Entry 8HGH (electron microscopy, 4.16 A resolution (low resolution: residue-level contacts below are approximate; hydrogen-bond / salt-bridge calls are withheld)); this record covers chains B and C of the 4 polymer chains in the assembly.

# Chain B
Name: Maltose/maltodextrin-binding periplasmic protein, Pappalysin-1
Organism: Escherichia coli K-12
Notes: EC 3.4.24.79
UniProt: chimeric construct of P0AEX9, Q13219: residues -381 to -16 from P0AEX9 (MALE_ECOLI) positions 27-392 (UniProt number = residue number + 408); residues 1-1547 from Q13219 positions 81-1627 (UniProt number = residue number + 80)
Amino-acid sequence (1944 residues; numbered -396 to 1547; the number before each row is that of its first residue; numbers below 1 keep their minus sign (Ala-396 is residue -396)):
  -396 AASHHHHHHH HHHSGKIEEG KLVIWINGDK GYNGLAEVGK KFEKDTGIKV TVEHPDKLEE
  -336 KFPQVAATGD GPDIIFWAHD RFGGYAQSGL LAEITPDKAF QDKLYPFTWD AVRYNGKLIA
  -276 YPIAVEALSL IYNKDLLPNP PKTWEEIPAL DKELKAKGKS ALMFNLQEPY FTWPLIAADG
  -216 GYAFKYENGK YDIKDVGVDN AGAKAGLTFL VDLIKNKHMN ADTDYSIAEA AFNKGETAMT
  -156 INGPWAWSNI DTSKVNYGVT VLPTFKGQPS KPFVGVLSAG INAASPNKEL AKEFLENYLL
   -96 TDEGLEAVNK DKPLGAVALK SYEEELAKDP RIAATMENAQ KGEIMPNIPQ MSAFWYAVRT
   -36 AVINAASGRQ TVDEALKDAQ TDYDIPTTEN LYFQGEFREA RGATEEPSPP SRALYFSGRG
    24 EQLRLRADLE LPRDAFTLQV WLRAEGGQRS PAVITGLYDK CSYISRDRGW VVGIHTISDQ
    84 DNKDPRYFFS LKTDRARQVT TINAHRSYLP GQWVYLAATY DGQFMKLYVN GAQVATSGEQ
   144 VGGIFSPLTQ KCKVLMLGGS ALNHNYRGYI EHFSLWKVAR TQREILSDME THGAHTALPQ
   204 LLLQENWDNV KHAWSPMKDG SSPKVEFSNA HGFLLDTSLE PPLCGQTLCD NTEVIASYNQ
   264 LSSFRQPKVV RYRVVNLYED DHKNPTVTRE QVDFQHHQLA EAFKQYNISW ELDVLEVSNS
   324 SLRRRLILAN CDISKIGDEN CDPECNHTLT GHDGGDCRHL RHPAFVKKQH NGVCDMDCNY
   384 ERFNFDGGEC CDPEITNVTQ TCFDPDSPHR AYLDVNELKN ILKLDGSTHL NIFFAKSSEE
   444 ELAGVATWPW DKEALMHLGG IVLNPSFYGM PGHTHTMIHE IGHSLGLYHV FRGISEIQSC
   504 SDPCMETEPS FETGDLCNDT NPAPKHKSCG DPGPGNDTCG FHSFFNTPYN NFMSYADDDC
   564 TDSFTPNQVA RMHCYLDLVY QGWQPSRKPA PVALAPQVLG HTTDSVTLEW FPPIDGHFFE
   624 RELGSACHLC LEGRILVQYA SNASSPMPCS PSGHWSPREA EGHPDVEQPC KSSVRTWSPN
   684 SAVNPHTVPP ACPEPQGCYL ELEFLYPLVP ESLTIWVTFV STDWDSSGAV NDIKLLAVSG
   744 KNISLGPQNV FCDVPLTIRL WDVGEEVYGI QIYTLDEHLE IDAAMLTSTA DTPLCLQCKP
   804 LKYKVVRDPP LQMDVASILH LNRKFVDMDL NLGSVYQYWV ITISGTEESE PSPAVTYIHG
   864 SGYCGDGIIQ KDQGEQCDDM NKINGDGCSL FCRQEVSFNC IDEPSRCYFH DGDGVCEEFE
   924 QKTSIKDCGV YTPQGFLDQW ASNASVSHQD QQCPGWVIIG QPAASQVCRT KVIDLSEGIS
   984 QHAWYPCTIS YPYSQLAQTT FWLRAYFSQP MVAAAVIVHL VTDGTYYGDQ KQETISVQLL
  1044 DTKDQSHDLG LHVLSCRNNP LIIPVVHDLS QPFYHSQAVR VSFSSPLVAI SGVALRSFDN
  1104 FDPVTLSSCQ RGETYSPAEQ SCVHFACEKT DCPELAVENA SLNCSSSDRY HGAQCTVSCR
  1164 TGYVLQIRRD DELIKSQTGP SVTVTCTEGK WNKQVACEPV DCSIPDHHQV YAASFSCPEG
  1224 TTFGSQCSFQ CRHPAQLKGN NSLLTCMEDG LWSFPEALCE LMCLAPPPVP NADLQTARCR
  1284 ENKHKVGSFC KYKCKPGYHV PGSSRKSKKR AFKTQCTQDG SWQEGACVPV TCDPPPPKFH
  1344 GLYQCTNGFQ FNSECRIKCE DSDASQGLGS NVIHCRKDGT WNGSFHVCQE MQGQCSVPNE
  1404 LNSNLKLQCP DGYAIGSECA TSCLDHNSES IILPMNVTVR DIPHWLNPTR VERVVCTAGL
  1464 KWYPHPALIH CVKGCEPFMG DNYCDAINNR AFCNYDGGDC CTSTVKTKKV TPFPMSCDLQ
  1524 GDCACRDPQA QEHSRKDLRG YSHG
Not modelled in the structure: -396 to 12, 365-377, 385-388, 1112-1133, 1362-1370, 1391-1404, 1537-1547
Cystine bridges: Cys64-Cys155, Cys247-Cys507, Cys252-Cys577, Cys334-Cys348, Cys344-Cys360, Cys394-Cys405, Cys503-Cys542, Cys532-Cys563, Cys630-Cys801, Cys633-Cys798, Cys673-Cys755, Cys695-Cys701, Cys867-Cys895, Cys880-Cys891, Cys903-Cys910, Cys919-Cys931, Cys956-Cys990, Cys971-Cys1059, Cys1135-Cys1189, Cys1147-Cys1158, Cys1162-Cys1200, Cys1205-Cys1249, Cys1220-Cys1230, Cys1234-Cys1262, Cys1266-Cys1319, Cys1282-Cys1293, Cys1297-Cys1330, Cys1335-Cys1378, Cys1348-Cys1358, Cys1412-Cys1422, Cys1426-Cys1474, Cys1478-Cys1496, Cys1487-Cys1503, Cys1504-Cys1528, Cys1520-Cys1526
Construct notes: expression tag (-396 to -382); linker (-15 to 0)
Ion coordination: Zn2+: His482, His486, His492
Curated features (UniProtKB/Swiss-Prot):
  - active site: Glu483
  - binding site (Zn(2+)): His482, His486, His492
  - glycosylation (N-linked (GlcNAc...) asparagine): Asn310, Asn322, Asn349, Asn400, Asn521, Asn539, Asn645, Asn745, Asn946, Asn1142, Asn1146, Asn1243, Asn1385, Asn1439
Reported in the primary citation:
  - mutagenesis - C1130S: unchanged binding to Stanniocalcin-2 (chain C)
  - catalytic residues: Glu483 (citing earlier work)
  - mutagenesis - C1130S: unchanged catalytic activity on IGFBP4/IGF-2
  - mutagenesis - C1130S: abolished binding to homodimer

# Chain C
Name: Stanniocalcin-2
Organism: Homo sapiens
UniProt: O76061 (STC2_HUMAN); residue numbers follow UniProt; this construct covers 1-302
Amino-acid sequence (302 residues; each row starts with the number of its first residue):
     1 MCAERLGQFM TLALVLATFD PARGTDATNP PEGPQDRSSQ QKGRLSLQNT AEIQHCLVNA
    61 GDVGCGVFEC FENNSCEIRG LHGICMTFLH NAGKFDAQGK SFIKDALKCK AHALRHRFGC
   121 ISRKCPAIRE MVSQLQRECY LKHDLCAAAQ ENTRVIVEMI HFKDLLLHEP YVDLVNLLLT
   181 CGEEVKEAIT HSVQVQCEQN WGSLCSILSF CTSAIQKPPT APPERQPQVD RTKLSRAHHG
   241 EAGHHLPEPS SRETGRGAKG ERGSKSHPNA HARGRVGGLG AQGPSGSSEW EDEQSEYSDI
   301 RR
Not modelled in the structure: 1-41, 213-302
Cystine bridges: Cys56-Cys70, Cys65-Cys85, Cys76-Cys125, Cys109-Cys139, Cys146-Cys181, Cys197-Cys205
Curated features (UniProtKB/Swiss-Prot):
  - modified residue: Ser250 (Phosphoserine), Ser251 (Phosphoserine), Thr254 (Phosphothreonine)
  - glycosylation: Asn73 (N-linked (GlcNAc...) asparagine)
Reported in the primary citation:
  - self-association interface (contacts with another copy of this molecule); pairs are residue here / residue on that copy: Cys211-Cys211 (disulfide)

# Interface between chain B and chain C
Contacting residue pairs (17):
  Glu342(B) - Arg44(C)
  Cys652(B) - Cys120(C)  disulfide
  Pro688(B) - Arg123(C)
  His689(B) - Arg44(C)
  His689(B) - Ser122(C)
  His689(B) - Arg123(C)
  Thr690(B) - Cys120(C)
  Thr690(B) - Ile121(C)
  Thr690(B) - Arg123(C)
  Val691(B) - Phe118(C)
  Val691(B) - Gly119(C)
  Val691(B) - Cys120(C)
  Val691(B) - Ile121(C)
  Pro692(B) - Gly119(C)
  Pro693(B) - Gly119(C)
  Ala694(B) - Gln54(C)
  Asp726(B) - His55(C)
Other interface residues (no listed pair), chain B (11 interface residues in all): His781
Other interface residues (no listed pair), chain C (11 interface residues in all): Thr50, Ala51
Inter-chain disulfides: Cys652(B)-Cys120(C)

# Summary
Chain B and chain C each contribute 11 residues to their interface; the contacts include 1 disulfide bond.
His482(B), His486(B) and His492(B) form the Zn2+ site. From UniProt: active-site residue Glu483(B) and 3
Zn2+-binding residues on chain B. From the paper: the catalytic residue Glu483(B); C1130S of chain B abolishes
binding to homodimer.
Here chain B is Maltose/maltodextrin-binding periplasmic protein, Pappalysin-1 (Escherichia coli K-12) and
chain C is Stanniocalcin-2 (Homo sapiens). Entry 8HGH (Structure of 2:2 PAPP-A.STC2 complex) was determined by
electron microscopy together with 7Y5N, 7Y5Q and 8HGG from the same study.
